6RDF - chains 6 and M of the 13 polymer chains in the assembly; structure by electron microscopy, 3.20 A resolution.

# Chain 6
Molecule: Mitochondrial ATP synthase subunit ASA6
Source organism: Polytomella sp. Pringsheim 198.80
UniProtKB: D7P897 (D7P897_9CHLO); residue numbers follow UniProt; this construct covers 1-151
Amino-acid sequence (151 residues; row label = number of the first residue in the row):
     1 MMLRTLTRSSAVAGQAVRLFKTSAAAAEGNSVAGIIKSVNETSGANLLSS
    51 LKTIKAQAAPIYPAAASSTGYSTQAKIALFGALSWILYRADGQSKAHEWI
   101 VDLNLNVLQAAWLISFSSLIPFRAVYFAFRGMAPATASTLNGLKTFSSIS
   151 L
Disordered / not traced: 1-27

# Chain M
Molecule: Mitochondrial ATP synthase subunit 6
Source organism: Polytomella sp. Pringsheim 198.80
UniProtKB: H8PGG3 (H8PGG3_9CHLO); residue numbers follow UniProt; this construct covers 1-327
Amino-acid sequence (327 residues; row label = number of the first residue in the row):
     1 MSVLSSVSMGSRIGSSLLGRSSAYLAQCGFSTRSNLNGSIDTSSSVFQAL
    51 SSDNENKPAASPLNVKLPGMSCSSILLPKTSRIAVPFGNQTMAMSSVRDV
   101 KTGSLPTNFLTGVYRFWRSQNPAEKPHDPVNDRLLPAVVDASDKRASIGT
   151 WATTFFCTIISCNLLGLMPFNEAPTSGLGFATGLGVSVWATATILGLSKT
   201 GFKFPGHFIPGGTPWPMAFIFVPLETISYTFRAVSLGVRLWVNMLAGHTL
   251 LHILTGMALALPFSLGFFSMVPATFGVCCLLSALVGLEYLVAVLQSGVFS
   301 ILSTVYVGEFNHDKFIGPAAKIVKKIH
Disordered / not traced: 1-94, 206-218, 325-327
Metal / ion sites: Zn2+: H248, H252
Reported in the primary citation:
  - catalytic residues: H248, E288 (proposed by the authors, not directly observed)

# Interface between chain 6 and chain M
Pairs across the interface (49; chain 6 residue first):
  W85(6) - F170(M)
  W85(6) - N171(M)  hydrogen bond
  I86(6) - F170(M)  hydrophobic
  R89(6) - F170(M)  hydrogen bond (side chain-backbone)
  R89(6) - N171(M)
  R89(6) - E172(M)  salt bridge
  A90(6) - F170(M)  hydrophobic
  Q93(6) - F170(M)
  E98(6) - H252(M)  salt bridge
  I100(6) - L259(M)
  V101(6) - H252(M)
  V101(6) - T255(M)
  D102(6) - H252(M)  salt bridge
  N104(6) - L259(M)
  L105(6) - H248(M)
  L105(6) - L251(M)  hydrophobic
  L105(6) - H252(M)
  L105(6) - T255(M)
  N106(6) - P169(M)
  N106(6) - F170(M)
  L108(6) - T255(M)
  L108(6) - L281(M)  hydrophobic
  L108(6) - S282(M)
  Q109(6) - G166(M)  hydrogen bond (side chain-backbone)
  Q109(6) - L167(M)
  Q109(6) - M168(M)
  Q109(6) - P169(M)
  Q109(6) - H248(M)
  W112(6) - S282(M)  hydrogen bond (side chain-backbone)
  W112(6) - V285(M)
  W112(6) - G286(M)
  W112(6) - Y289(M)  hydrophobic
  L113(6) - L167(M)
  L113(6) - M168(M)  hydrophobic
  L113(6) - Y289(M)
  F116(6) - Y289(M)  hydrophobic
  Y126(6) - L105(M)  hydrophobic
  F129(6) - L105(M)  hydrophobic
  F129(6) - N108(M)
  F129(6) - F109(M)  hydrophobic
  R130(6) - G103(M)
  M132(6) - N108(M)
  M132(6) - F109(M)
  M132(6) - G112(M)
  A133(6) - N108(M)
  A133(6) - T111(M)
  P134(6) - R115(M)
  T136(6) - G103(M)
  T136(6) - N108(M)  hydrogen bond
Other interface residues (no listed pair), chain 6 (25 interface residues in all): A110
Other interface residues (no listed pair), chain M (25 interface residues in all): V113

# Summary
Chain 6 and chain M each contribute 25 residues to their interface; the contacts include 5 hydrogen bonds and
3 salt bridges. Polar pairs include R89(6)-E172(M), E98(6)-H252(M) and D102(6)-H252(M). H248(M) and H252(M)
form the Zn2+ site. The paper reports catalytic residues H248(M) and E288(M).
Here chain 6 is Mitochondrial ATP synthase subunit ASA6 and chain M is Mitochondrial ATP synthase subunit 6,
both from Polytomella sp. Pringsheim 198.80. Entry 6RDF (CryoEM structure of Polytomella F-ATP synthase,
Primary rotary state 3, monomer-masked refinement) was determined by electron microscopy together with 6RD4,
6RD5, 6RD6, 6RD7, 6RD8, 6RD9 and 46 further entries from the same study.
